PDB entry 5M7L | X-ray diffraction, 3.60 A resolution | chains A and D of the 4 polymer chains in the assembly

# Chain A
Protein: Photosynthetic reaction center cytochrome c subunit
Organism: Blastochloris viridis
UniProt: P07173 (CYCR_BLAVI); residues -19 to 336 here correspond to UniProt positions 1-356 (UniProt number = residue number + 20)
Sequence (356 residues; numbered -19 to 336; the number before each row is that of its first residue; numbers below 1 keep their minus sign (Met-19 is residue -19)):
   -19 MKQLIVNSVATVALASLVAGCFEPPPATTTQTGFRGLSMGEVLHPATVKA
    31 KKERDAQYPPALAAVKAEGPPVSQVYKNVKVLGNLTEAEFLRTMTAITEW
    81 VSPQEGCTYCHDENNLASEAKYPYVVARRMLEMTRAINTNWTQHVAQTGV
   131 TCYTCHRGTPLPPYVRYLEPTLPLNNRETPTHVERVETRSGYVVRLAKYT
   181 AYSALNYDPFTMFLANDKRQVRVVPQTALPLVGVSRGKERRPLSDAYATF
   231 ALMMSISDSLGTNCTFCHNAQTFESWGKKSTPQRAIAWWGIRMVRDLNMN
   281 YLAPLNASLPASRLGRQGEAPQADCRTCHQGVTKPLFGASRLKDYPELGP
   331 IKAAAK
Unresolved in the structure: -19 to 0, 333-336
Ion coordination: heme c Fe (4 sites), coordinated by His91, His124, His136, His248, His309
Ligand contacts:
  - heme c (HEC), molecule 1: Tyr56, Lys57, Asn58, Val59, Lys60, Val61, Leu62, Phe70, Leu71, Met74, Thr75, Ile77, Thr78, Val81, Ser82, Cys87, Cys90, His91, Leu96, Ala97, Tyr104, Ala107, Arg108, Leu111
  - heme c (HEC), molecule 2: Ile77, Val81, Tyr89, Cys90, Tyr102, Pro103, Val106, Ala107, Met110, Leu111, Met113, Thr114, Ile117, Thr131, Cys132, Cys135, His136, Pro140, Leu141, Pro142, Val145, Leu277, Leu282, Leu289, Arg293, Pro301
  - heme c (HEC), molecule 3: Ile117, His124, Val125, Thr128, Gly129, Val130, Leu194, Ile236, Leu240, Phe246, Gln263, Ile266, Ala267, Gly270, Ile271, Met273, Val274, Leu277, Asp304, Cys305, Cys308, His309, Thr313, Lys314, Pro315
  - heme c (HEC), molecule 4: Gln200, Val201, Arg202, Val203, Val204, Thr229, Phe230, Met233, Met234, Ile236, Ser237, Leu240, Thr242, Asn243, Cys244, Cys247, His248, Phe253, Glu254, Trp256, Arg264, Ala267, Trp268, Ile271, Arg272
UniProt features mapped onto this chain:
  - binding site (heme): Met74, Cys87, Cys90, His91, Met110, His124, Cys132, Cys135, His136, Met233, Cys244, Cys247, His248, Cys305, Cys308, His309
  - site: Cys1 (Not N-palmitoylated)
  - lipidation: Cys1 (S-diacylglycerol cysteine)

# Chain D
Protein: Reaction center protein H chain
Organism: Blastochloris viridis
UniProt: P06008 (RCEH_BLAVI); residues 2-258 here = UniProt positions 2-258
Sequence (258 residues; each row starts with the number of its first residue):
     1 MYHGALAQHLDIAQLVWYAQWLVIWTVVLLYLRREDRREGYPLVEPLGLV
    51 KLAPEDGQVYELPYPKTFVLPHGGTVTVPRRRPETRELKLAQTDGFEGAP
   101 LQPTGNPLVDAVGPASYAERAEVVDATVDGKAKIVPLRVATDFSIAEGDV
   151 DPRGLPVVAADGVEAGTVTDLWVDRSEHYFRYLELSVAGSARTALIPLGF
   201 CDVKKDKIVVTSILSEQFANVPRLQSRDQITLREEDKVSAYYAGGLLYAT
   251 PERAESLL
Unresolved in the structure: 46-60
Modified positions: Met1 (N-formylmethionine; FME)
Ligand contacts: octaprenyl pyrophosphate (OTP; (2E,6E,10E,14E,18E,22E,26E)-3,7,11,15,19,23,27,31-octamethyldotriaconta-2,6,10,14,18,22,26,30-octaenyl trihydrogen diphosphate): Gln14, Trp17, Tyr18, Trp21, Trp25, Val28, Leu29, Arg37

# How chain A and chain D interact
Pairs across the interface - 13 pairs, chain A then chain D:
  Thr207(A) with Tyr2(D)
  Leu209(A) with Tyr2(D); His3(D); Ala5(D), hydrophobic
  Pro210(A) with Tyr2(D); His3(D), hydrogen bond (backbone-backbone)
  Leu211(A) with Met1(D); Tyr2(D), hydrophobic
  Val212(A) with Met1(D), hydrogen bond (backbone-backbone); Tyr2(D); His3(D)
  Ser215(A) with His3(D)
  Arg216(A) with His3(D)
Other interface residues (no listed pair), chain D (6 interface residues in all): Gly4, Asp11

# In short
7 residues of chain A and 6 residues of chain D are in contact; the contacts include 2 hydrogen bonds.
Backbone hydrogen bonds pair Pro210(A)-His3(D) and Val212(A)-Met1(D). Chain A binds 4 copies of heme c. Bound
to chain D: octaprenyl pyrophosphate.
Here chain A is Photosynthetic reaction center cytochrome c subunit and chain D is Reaction center protein H
chain, both from Blastochloris viridis. Entry 5M7L (Blastochloris viridis photosynthetic reaction center
synchrotron structure) was determined by X-ray diffraction together with 5M7J and 5M7K from the same study.
